6OQV - chains C and D of the 22 polymer chains in the assembly; structure by electron microscopy, 3.30 A resolution.

== Chain C ==
Name: ATP synthase subunit alpha
Organism: Escherichia coli
Notes: EC 7.1.2.2
UniProtKB: A0A073FQ32 (A0A073FQ32_ECOLX); residue numbers follow UniProt; this construct covers 1-513
Sequence (513 residues; numbered 1 to 513; the number before each row is that of its first residue):
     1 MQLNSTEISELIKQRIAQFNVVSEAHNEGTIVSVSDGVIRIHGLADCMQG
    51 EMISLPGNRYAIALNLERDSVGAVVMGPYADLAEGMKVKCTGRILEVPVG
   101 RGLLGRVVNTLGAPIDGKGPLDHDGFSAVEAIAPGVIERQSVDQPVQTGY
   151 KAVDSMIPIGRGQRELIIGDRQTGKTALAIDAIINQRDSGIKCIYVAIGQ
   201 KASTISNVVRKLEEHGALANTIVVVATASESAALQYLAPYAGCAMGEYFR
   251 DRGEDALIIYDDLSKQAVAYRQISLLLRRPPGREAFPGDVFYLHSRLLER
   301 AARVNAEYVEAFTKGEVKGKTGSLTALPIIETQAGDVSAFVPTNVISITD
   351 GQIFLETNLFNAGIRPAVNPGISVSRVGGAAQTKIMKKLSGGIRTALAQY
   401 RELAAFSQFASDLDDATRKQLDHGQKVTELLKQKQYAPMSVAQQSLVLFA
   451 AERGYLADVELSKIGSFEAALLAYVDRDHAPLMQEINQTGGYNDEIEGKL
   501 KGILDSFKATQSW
Ion coordination: Mg2+: Thr176 (together with ATP)
Small-molecule neighbours:
  - ADP (adenosine-5'-diphosphate): Ser375, Arg376, Val377, Gly378
  - ATP (adenosine-5'-triphosphate): Tyr150, Arg171, Gln172, Thr173, Gly174, Lys175, Thr176, Ala177, Phe360, Arg365, Pro366, Gln433, Lys434, Gln435

== Chain D ==
Name: ATP synthase subunit beta
Organism: Escherichia coli
Notes: EC 7.1.2.2
UniProtKB: A0A0F6CB56 (A0A0F6CB56_ECOLX); residues 0-459 here correspond to UniProt positions 1-460 (UniProt number = residue number + 1)
Sequence (471 residues; each row starts with the number of its first residue; numbers below 1 keep their minus sign (Met-11 is residue -11)):
   -11 MRGSHHHHHHGMATGKIVQVIGAVVDVEFPQDAVPRVYDALEVQNGNERL
    39 VLEVQQQLGGGIVRTIAMGSSDGLRRGLDVKDLEHPIEVPVGKATLGRIM
    89 NVLGEPVDMKGEIGEEERWAIHRAAPSYEELSNSQELLETGIKVIDLMAP
   139 FAKGGKVGLFGGAGVGKTVNMMELIRNIAIEHSGYSVFAGVGERTREGND
   189 FYHEMTDSNVIDKVSLVYGQMNEPPGNRLRVALTGLTMAEKFRDEGRDVL
   239 LFVDNIYRYTLAGTEVSALLGRMPSAVGYQPTLAEEMGVLQERITSTKTG
   289 SITSVQAVYVPADDLTDPSPATTFAHLDATVVLSRQIASLGIYPAVDPLD
   339 STSRQLDPLVVGQEHYDTARGVQSILQRYQELKDIIAILGMDELSEEDKL
   389 VVARARKIQRFLSQPFFVAEVFTGSPGKYVSLKDTIRGFKGIMEGEYDHL
   439 PEQAFYMVGSIEEAVEKAKKL
Unresolved in the structure: -11 to -1
Differences from the reference sequence: initiating methionine (-11); expression tag (-10 to -1); conflict Ala137 (Cys138 in A0A0F6CB56)
Ion coordination: Mg2+: Thr156 (together with ADP, phosphate ion)
Small-molecule neighbours: ADP (adenosine-5'-diphosphate): Gly150, Ala151, Gly152, Val153, Gly154, Lys155, Thr156, Val157, Glu185, Tyr331, Phe404, Ala407, Phe410, Thr411

== Chain C / chain D interface ==
Contacting residue pairs (70; chain C residue first):
  Gly43(C) - Arg64(D)
  Leu44(C) - Arg64(D)  hydrogen bond (backbone-side chain)
  Asp46(C) - Arg63(D)  salt bridge
  Cys47(C) - Arg63(D)
  Met48(C) - Gly61(D)
  Met48(C) - Leu62(D)
  Met48(C) - Arg63(D)
  Gln49(C) - Val8(D)
  Gln49(C) - Gly10(D)
  Gln49(C) - Ser59(D)
  Gln49(C) - Gly61(D)  hydrogen bond (backbone-backbone)
  Gln49(C) - Leu62(D)  hydrogen bond (backbone-backbone)
  Asn65(C) - Ile9(D)
  Leu66(C) - Gln7(D)
  Leu66(C) - Val8(D)  hydrogen bond (backbone-backbone)
  Leu66(C) - Leu62(D)
  Leu66(C) - Arg64(D)
  Glu67(C) - Val6(D)
  Glu67(C) - Arg64(D)  hydrogen bond (backbone-side chain)
  Arg68(C) - Val6(D)
  Arg68(C) - Gln7(D)
  Arg68(C) - Glu16(D)  salt bridge
  Arg68(C) - Ile50(D)
  Arg68(C) - Arg64(D)
  Ser70(C) - Arg64(D)  hydrogen bond (backbone-side chain)
  Val71(C) - Arg64(D)
  Val136(C) - Asn187(D)
  Val136(C) - Tyr206(D)  hydrophobic
  Val136(C) - Gln208(D)
  Ile137(C) - Met97(D)  hydrophobic
  Ile137(C) - Tyr190(D)  hydrophobic
  Arg139(C) - Thr183(D)  hydrogen bond
  Arg139(C) - Asn187(D)
  Ser141(C) - Asp188(D)
  Arg279(C) - Ile9(D)
  Arg283(C) - Val265(D)
  Gly288(C) - Ala256(D)
  Asp289(C) - Glu253(D)
  Phe291(C) - Arg216(D)
  Phe291(C) - Glu253(D)
  Tyr292(C) - Asn210(D)
  Tyr292(C) - Glu211(D)
  Tyr292(C) - Pro212(D)
  Tyr292(C) - Glu253(D)
  Ser295(C) - Met209(D)  hydrogen bond (side chain-backbone)
  Ser295(C) - Asn210(D)  hydrogen bond (side chain-backbone)
  Glu299(C) - Thr183(D)  hydrogen bond
  Glu299(C) - Asn210(D)
  Thr343(C) - Tyr245(D)
  Ile346(C) - Tyr297(D)
  Ser347(C) - Arg182(D)  hydrogen bond (backbone-side chain)
  Ser347(C) - Met209(D)
  Ile348(C) - Arg182(D)
  Thr349(C) - Arg182(D)
  Asp350(C) - Arg184(D)  salt bridge
  Gly371(C) - Arg323(D)
  Val374(C) - Arg323(D)
  Arg376(C) - Ala151(D)
  Arg376(C) - Arg182(D)
  Arg376(C) - Glu185(D)
  Val377(C) - Arg184(D)
  Lys387(C) - Phe410(D)  hydrogen bond (side chain-backbone)
  Ala398(C) - Leu328(D)  hydrophobic
  Asp412(C) - Ile376(D)
  Leu413(C) - Ile376(D)  hydrophobic
  Asp414(C) - Ala375(D)  hydrogen bond (backbone-backbone)
  Asp414(C) - Ile376(D)
  Asp414(C) - Leu377(D)
  Asp414(C) - Gly378(D)
  Thr417(C) - Ala375(D)
Other interface residues (no listed pair), chain C (55 interface residues in all): Ala45, Leu64, Asp69, Glu130, Gln140, Val142, Arg164, Pro280, Arg296, Gln352, Ile372, Thr395, Arg401, Glu402, Phe406
Other interface residues (no listed pair), chain D (53 interface residues in all): Ser58, Asp60, Ile87, Val95, Asp96, Gly152, Glu181, Arg246, Leu257, Gly259, Gln324, Ser327, Lys371

== In short ==
Chain C and chain D form an interface of 55 and 53 residues respectively, with 13 hydrogen bonds and 3 salt
bridges. Polar pairs include Asp46(C)-Arg63(D), Arg68(C)-Glu16(D) and Asp350(C)-Arg184(D). ADP is bound
between chain C and chain D. Ligands of chain C: ATP.
Chain C is ATP synthase subunit alpha and chain D is ATP synthase subunit beta, both from Escherichia coli;
the structure, E. coli ATP Synthase State 2b, was determined by electron microscopy, deposited together with
6OQR, 6OQS, 6OQT, 6OQU, 6OQW, 6PQV and 3 further entries.
